7CND - chains B and C of the 3 polymer chains in the assembly; structure by X-ray diffraction, 1.80 A resolution.

[Chain B]
Name: YRB1 isoform 1
From: Saccharomyces cerevisiae
Reference sequence: A0A6A5PZB5 (A0A6A5PZB5_YEASX); residues 62-201 here = UniProt positions 62-201
Amino-acid sequence (140 residues; each row starts with the number of its first residue):
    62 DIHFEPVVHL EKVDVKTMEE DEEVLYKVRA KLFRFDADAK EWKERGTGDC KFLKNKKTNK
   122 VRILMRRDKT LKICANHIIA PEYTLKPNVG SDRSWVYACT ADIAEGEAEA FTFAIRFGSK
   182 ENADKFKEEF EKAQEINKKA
Disordered / not traced: 62-79, 201

[Chain C]
Name: CRM1 isoform 1
From: Saccharomyces cerevisiae
Reference sequence: A0A6A5PZI8 (A0A6A5PZI8_YEASX); residue numbers follow UniProt; this construct covers 1-376, 414-440, 462-1058
Amino-acid sequence (1003 residues; each row starts with the number of its first residue; note: 58 numbers in that range are skipped by the numbering (no residue carries them; nothing is unmodelled there); numbers below 1 keep their minus sign (Gly-2 is residue -2)):
    -2 GGSMEGILDF SNDLDIALLD QVVSTFYQGE GVQQKQAQEI LTKFQDNPDA WEKVDQILQF
    58 STNPQSKFIA LSILDKLITR KWKLLPNDHR IGIRNFVVGM IISMCQDDEV FKTQKNLINK
   118 SDLTLVQILK QEWPQNWPEF IPELIGSSSS SVNVCENNMI VLKLLSEEVF DFSAEQMTQA
   178 KALHLKNSMS KEFEQIFKLC FQVLEQGSSS SLIVATLESL LRYLHWIPYR YIYETNILEL
   238 LSTKFMTSPD TRAITLKCLT EVSNLKIPQD NDLIKRQTVL FFQNTLQQIA TSVMPVTADL
   298 KATYANANGN DQSFLQDLAM FLTTYLARNR ALLESDESLR ELLLNAHQYL IQLSKIEERE
   358 LFKTTLDYWH NLVADLFYE
   414 PLKKHIYEEI CSQLRLVIIE NMVRPEE
   462 IQLYKSEREV LVYLTHLNVI DTEEIMISKL ARQIDGSEWS WHNINTLSWA IGSISGTMSE
   522 DTEKRFVVTV IKDLLGLTEQ KRGKDNKAVV ARDIMYVVGE YPRFLKAHWN FLRTVILKLF
   582 EFMHETHEGV QDMACDTFIK IVQKCKYHFV IQQPRESEPF IQTIIRDIQK TTADLQPQQV
   642 HTFYKACGII ISEERSVAER NRLLSDLMQL PNMAWDTIVE QSTANPTLLL DSETVKIIAN
   702 IIKTNVAVCT SMGADFYPQL GHIYYNMLQL YRAVSSMIST QVAAEGLIAT KTPKVRGLRT
   762 IKKEILKLVE TYISKARNLD DVVKVLVEPL LNAVLEDYMN NVPDARDAEV LNCMTTVVEK
   822 VGHMIPQGVI LILQSVFECT LDMINKDFTE YPEHRVEFYK LLKVINEKSF AAFLELPPAA
   882 FKLFVDAICW AFKHNNRDVE VNGLQIALDL VKNIERMGNV PFANEFHKNY FFIFVSETFF
   942 VLTDSDHKSG FSKQALLLMK LISLVYDNKI SVPLYQEAEV PQGTSNQVYL SQYLANMLSN
  1002 AFPHLTSEQI ASFLSALTKQ CKDLVVFKGT LRDFLVQIKE VGGDPTDYLF AEDKENA
Disordered / not traced: -2 to -1, 1053-1058
Construct notes: expression tag (-2 to 0); engineered mutation Glu27 (Ser in A0A6A5PZI8), Glu49 (Gln in A0A6A5PZI8), Gly537 (Asp in A0A6A5PZI8), Glu540 (Val in A0A6A5PZI8), Gln541 (Lys in A0A6A5PZI8), Arg553 (Ser in A0A6A5PZI8), Glu561 (Gln in A0A6A5PZI8), Thr741 (Ala in A0A6A5PZI8), Cys1022 (Tyr in A0A6A5PZI8); conflict Val51 (Ala in A0A6A5PZI8)
Ligand contacts:
  - G6U (N-[(E)-3-[3,5-bis(trifluoromethyl)phenyl]sulfinylprop-2-enyl]-3-methyl-butan-1-amine): Leu536, Thr539, Lys545, Lys548, Ala549, Ala552, Ile555, Met556, Phe572, Thr575, Val576, Lys579, Phe583, Glu586, Val591
  - MPO (3[N-morpholino]propane sulfonic acid): Met317, Thr320, Thr321, Ala324, Thr361, Asp364, Tyr365

[Interface between chain B and chain C]
Contacting residue pairs (8; chain B residue first):
  Val150(B) with Ile749(C), hydrophobic; Thr753(C); Pro754(C)
  Gly151(B) with Lys752(C); Pro754(C); Arg757(C), hydrogen bond (backbone-side chain)
  Ser152(B) with Pro754(C)
  Asp153(B) with Pro754(C)
Also at the interface, not in a pair above, chain C (6 interface residues in all): Lys697

[In short]
4 residues of chain B and 6 residues of chain C are in contact; the contacts include 1 hydrogen bond. Its one
hydrogen-bonded contact is Gly151(B)-Arg757(C). Ligands of chain C: compound G6U and compound MPO.
Here chain B is YRB1 isoform 1 and chain C is CRM1 isoform 1, both from Saccharomyces cerevisiae. Entry 7CND
(NCI-1 in complex with CRM1-Ran-RanBP1) was determined by X-ray diffraction.
